9JAK - chain A; structure by X-ray diffraction, 1.29 A resolution.

# Chain A
Protein: Outer capsid protein VP4
UniProt: B3VSM1 (B3VSM1_9REOV); numbering as in UniProt (aligned over 64-232)
Sequence (171 residues; row label = number of the first residue in the row):
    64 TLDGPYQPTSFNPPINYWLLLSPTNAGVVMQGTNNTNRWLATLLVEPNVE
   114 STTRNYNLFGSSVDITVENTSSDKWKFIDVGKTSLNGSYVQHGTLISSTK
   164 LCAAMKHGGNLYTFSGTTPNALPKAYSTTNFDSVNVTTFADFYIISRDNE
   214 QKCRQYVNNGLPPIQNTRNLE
Differences from the reference sequence: expression tag (233-234)
From the paper describing this entry:
  - binding site for N-acetylglucosamine: Met-168, Tyr-175, Arg-210, Glu-213
  - binding site for beta-D-galactopyranose: His-170, Asn-173, Leu-185, Arg-217
  - binding site for alpha-L-fucopyranose: Arg-210
  - specificity-determining residues: Gln-214, Arg-217
  - mutagenesis - H170A, R210A, E213A, R217A: abolished binding to type 1 HBGAs
  - mutagenesis - Q214A: unchanged binding to H-T1
  - mutagenesis - Q214A: unchanged binding to B-T1
  - mutagenesis - Q214A: decreased binding to A-T1-Hexa

# Overview
From the paper: a binding site for N-acetylglucosamine at Met-168, Tyr-175 and Arg-210 among others; H170A,
R210A and E213A, among others, abolish binding to type 1 HBGAs; 5 substitutions were tested in all.
Chain A is Outer capsid protein VP4; the structure, P[28] rotavirus VP8* protein with LNFP-I, was determined
by X-ray diffraction together with 9JAA from the same study.
